Entry 3QS1 (X-ray diffraction, 3.10 A resolution); this record covers chains C and D of the 4 polymer chains in the assembly.

# Chain C (and D)
Protein: Plasmepsin-1
Source organism: Plasmodium falciparum
Notes: EC 3.4.23.38; chain D of this document is another copy of the same molecule, construct and numbering; everything in this record applies to it too
Reference sequence: P39898 (PLM1_PLAFA); the construct lacks a stretch of the UniProt sequence and is renumbered around it, so the offset changes along the chain: -8 to 96 = UniProt 117-221; 98-109 = UniProt 222-233; 110-195 = UniProt 236-321; 197-199 = UniProt 322-324; 5 more segments
Amino-acid sequence (336 residues; numbered -8 to 329 plus 7 insertion-coded residues; 9 numbers in that range are skipped by the numbering (no residue carries them; nothing is unmodelled there); the number before each row is that of its first residue; a row labelled like 109A-109B holds insertion residues (109A, then the next letters in order); numbers below 1 keep their minus sign (Thr-8 is residue -8)):
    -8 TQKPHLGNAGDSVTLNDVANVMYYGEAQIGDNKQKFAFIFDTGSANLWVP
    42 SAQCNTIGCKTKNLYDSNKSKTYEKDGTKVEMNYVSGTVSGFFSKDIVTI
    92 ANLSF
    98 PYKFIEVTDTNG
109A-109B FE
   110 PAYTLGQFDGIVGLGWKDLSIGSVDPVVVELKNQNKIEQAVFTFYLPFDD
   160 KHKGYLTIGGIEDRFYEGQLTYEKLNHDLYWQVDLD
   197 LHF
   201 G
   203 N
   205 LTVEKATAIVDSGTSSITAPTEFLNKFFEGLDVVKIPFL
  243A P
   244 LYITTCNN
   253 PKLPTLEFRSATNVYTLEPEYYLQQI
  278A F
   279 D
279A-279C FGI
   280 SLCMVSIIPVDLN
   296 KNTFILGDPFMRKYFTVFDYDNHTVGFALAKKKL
Not modelled in the structure: -8 to 0, 329
Cystine bridges: Cys45-Cys50, Cys249-Cys282
Ligand contacts: kni-10006 (006; (4R)-3-[(2S,3S)-3-{[(2,6-dimethylphenoxy)acetyl]amino}-2-hydroxy-4-phenylbutanoyl]-N-[(1S,2R)-2-hydroxy-2,3-dihydro-1H-inden-1-yl]-5,5-dimethyl-1,3-thiazolidine-4-carboxamide): Val12, Ile30, Asp32, Gly34, Ser35, Ala36, Asn74, Tyr75, Val76, Ser77, Phe109A, Ile120, Leu128, Ile130, Tyr189, Asp215, Gly217, Thr218, Ser219, Thr222, Ile287, Leu291, Ile300
Swiss-Prot annotation at these positions:
  - active site: Asp32, Asp215
From the paper describing this entry:
  - catalytic residues: Asp32, Asp215
  - binding site for kni-10006: Ile30, Asp32, Gly34, Met73, Tyr75, Val76, Ser77, Phe109A, Ile120, Leu128, Ile130, Tyr189, Asp215, Ser219, Phe242, Leu291, Ile300

# How chain C and chain D interact
Pairs across the interface - 20 pairs, chain C then chain D:
  Val12(C) with Pro241(D), hydrophobic
  Met13(C) with Phe242(D), hydrophobic
  Pro110(C) with Pro288(D), hydrophobic
  Thr113(C) with Asn229(D)
  Leu114(C) with Lys239(D); Pro241(D), hydrophobic
  Thr225(C) with Pro110(D)
  Glu226(C) with Ile48(D)
  Lys239(C) with Leu114(D)
  Pro241(C) with Val12(D), hydrophobic; Leu114(D), hydrophobic
  Phe242(C) with Val12(D); Met13(D), hydrophobic
  Leu243(C) with Leu243(D), hydrophobic; Leu244(D), hydrophobic
  Pro243A(C) with Leu243(D)
  Leu244(C) with Leu243(D), hydrophobic
  Phe278A(C) with Phe278A(D), hydrophobic
  Phe279A(C) with Phe279A(D), hydrophobic
  Pro288(C) with Pro110(D), hydrophobic
Also at the interface, not in a pair above, chain C (19 interface residues in all): Ile48, Ala111, Asn229
Also at the interface, not in a pair above, chain D (19 interface residues in all): Ala10, Thr113, Thr225, Glu226, Pro243A

# Overview
The chain C/chain D interface involves 19 residues from each chain. Bound to chain C: kni-10006. Curated
annotation (UniProt) lists active-site residues Asp32(C) and Asp215(C) on chain C. From the paper: catalytic
residues Asp32(C) and Asp215(C); a binding site for kni-10006 at Ile30(C), Asp32(C) and Gly34(C) among others.
Both chains are Plasmepsin-1 (Plasmodium falciparum). Entry 3QS1 (Crystal structure of KNI-10006 complex of
Plasmepsin I (PMI) from Plasmodium falciparum) was determined by X-ray diffraction together with 3QRV from the
same study.
